Entry 6H68 (electron microscopy, 4.60 A resolution (low resolution: residue-level contacts below are approximate; hydrogen-bond / salt-bridge calls are withheld)); this record covers chains A and E of the 17 polymer chains in the assembly.

# Chain A
Name: DNA-directed RNA polymerase I subunit RPA190
Organism: Saccharomyces cerevisiae (strain ATCC 204508 / S288c)
Notes: EC 2.7.7.6
Reference sequence: P10964 (RPA1_YEAST); residue numbers follow UniProt; this construct covers 1-1664
Amino-acid sequence (1664 residues; numbered 1 to 1664; the number before each row is that of its first residue):
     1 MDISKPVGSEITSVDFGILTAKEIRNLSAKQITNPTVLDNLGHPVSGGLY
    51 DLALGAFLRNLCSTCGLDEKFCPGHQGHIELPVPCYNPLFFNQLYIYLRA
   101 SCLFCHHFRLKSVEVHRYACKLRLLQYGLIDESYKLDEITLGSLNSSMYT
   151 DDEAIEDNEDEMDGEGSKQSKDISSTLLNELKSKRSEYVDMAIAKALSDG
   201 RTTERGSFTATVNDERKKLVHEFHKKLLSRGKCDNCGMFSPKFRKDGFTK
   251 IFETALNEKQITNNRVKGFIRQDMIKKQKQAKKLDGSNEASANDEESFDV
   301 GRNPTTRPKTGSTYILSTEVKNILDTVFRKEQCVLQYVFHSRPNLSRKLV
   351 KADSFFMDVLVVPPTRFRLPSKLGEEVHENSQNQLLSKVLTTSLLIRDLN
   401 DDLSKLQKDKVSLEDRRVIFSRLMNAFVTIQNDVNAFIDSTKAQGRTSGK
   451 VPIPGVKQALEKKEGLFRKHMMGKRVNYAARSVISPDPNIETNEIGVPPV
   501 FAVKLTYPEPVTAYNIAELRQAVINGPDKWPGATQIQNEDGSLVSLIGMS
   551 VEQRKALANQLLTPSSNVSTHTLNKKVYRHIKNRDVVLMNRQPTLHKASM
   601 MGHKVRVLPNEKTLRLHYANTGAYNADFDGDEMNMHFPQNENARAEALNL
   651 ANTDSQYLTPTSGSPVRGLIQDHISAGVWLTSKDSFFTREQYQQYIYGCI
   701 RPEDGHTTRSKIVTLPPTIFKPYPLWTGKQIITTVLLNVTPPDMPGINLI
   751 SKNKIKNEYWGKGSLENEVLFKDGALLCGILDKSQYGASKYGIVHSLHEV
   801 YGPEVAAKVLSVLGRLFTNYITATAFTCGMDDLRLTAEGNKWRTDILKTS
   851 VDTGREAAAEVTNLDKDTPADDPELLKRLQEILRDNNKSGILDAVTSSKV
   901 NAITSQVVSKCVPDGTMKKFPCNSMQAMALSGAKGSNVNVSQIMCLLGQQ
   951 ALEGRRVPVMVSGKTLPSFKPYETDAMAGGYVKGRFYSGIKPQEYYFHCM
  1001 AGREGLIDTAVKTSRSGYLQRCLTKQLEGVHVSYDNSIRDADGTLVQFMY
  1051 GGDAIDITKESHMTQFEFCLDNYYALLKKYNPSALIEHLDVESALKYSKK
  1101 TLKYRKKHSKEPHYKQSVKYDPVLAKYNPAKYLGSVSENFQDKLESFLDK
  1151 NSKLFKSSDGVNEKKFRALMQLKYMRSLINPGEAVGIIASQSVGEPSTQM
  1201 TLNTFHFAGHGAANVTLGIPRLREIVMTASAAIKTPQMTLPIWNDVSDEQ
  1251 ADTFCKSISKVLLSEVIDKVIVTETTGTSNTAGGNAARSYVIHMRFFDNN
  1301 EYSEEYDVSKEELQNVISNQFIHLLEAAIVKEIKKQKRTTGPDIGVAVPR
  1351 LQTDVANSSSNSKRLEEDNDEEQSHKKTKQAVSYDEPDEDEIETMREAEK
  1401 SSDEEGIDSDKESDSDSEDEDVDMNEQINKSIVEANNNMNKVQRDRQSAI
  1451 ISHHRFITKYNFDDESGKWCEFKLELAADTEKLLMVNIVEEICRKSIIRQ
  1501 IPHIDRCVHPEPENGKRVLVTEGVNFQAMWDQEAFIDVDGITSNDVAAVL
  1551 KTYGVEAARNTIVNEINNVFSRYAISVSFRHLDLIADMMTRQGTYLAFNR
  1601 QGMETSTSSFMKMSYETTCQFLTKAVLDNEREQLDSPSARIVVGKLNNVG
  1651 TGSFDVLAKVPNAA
Disordered / not traced: 142-173, 269-312, 1209-1213, 1277-1285, 1338-1437, 1664
UniProt features mapped onto this chain:
  - region: Pro992 to Glu1004 (Bridging helix)
  - binding site (Zn(2+)): Cys62, Cys65, Cys72, His75, Cys102, Cys105, Cys233, Cys236
  - binding site (Mg(2+)): Asp627, Asp629, Asp631
  - modified residue (Phosphoserine): Ser889, Ser1636
Metal / ion sites: Zn2+ site 1: Cys62, Cys65, Cys72, His75; Zn2+ site 2: Cys102, Cys105, Cys233, Cys236
Reported in the primary citation:
  - specificity-determining residues: Arg1015 (proposed by the authors, not directly observed)

# Chain E
Name: DNA-directed RNA polymerases I, II, and III subunit RPABC1
Organism: Saccharomyces cerevisiae (strain ATCC 204508 / S288c)
Reference sequence: P20434 (RPAB1_YEAST); residues 1-215 here = UniProt positions 1-215
Amino-acid sequence (215 residues; each row starts with the number of its first residue):
     1 MDQENERNISRLWRAFRTVKEMVKDRGYFITQEEVELPLEDFKAKYCDSM
    51 GRPQRKMMSFQANPTEESISKFPDMGSLWVEFCDEPSVGVKTMKTFVIHI
   101 QEKNFQTGIFVYQNNITPSAMKLVPSIPPATIETFNEAALVVNITHHELV
   151 PKHIRLSSDEKRELLKRYRLKESQLPRIQRADPVALYLGLKRGEVVKIIR
   201 KSETSGRYASYRICM

# Chain A / chain E interface
Residue-residue contacts (71):
  Asp131(A) - Arg192(E)
  Tyr134(A) - Arg192(E)
  Thr209(A) - Ser173(E)
  Thr209(A) - Gln174(E)
  Thr211(A) - Ser173(E)
  Thr211(A) - Arg177(E)
  Asp214(A) - Arg177(E)
  Glu215(A) - Arg177(E)
  Asp1035(A) - Tyr168(E)
  Arg1039(A) - Tyr168(E)
  Arg1039(A) - Leu170(E)
  Asp1042(A) - Gln174(E)
  Gly1043(A) - Gln174(E)
  Thr1044(A) - Gln174(E)
  Leu1045(A) - Gln174(E)
  Leu1045(A) - Pro176(E)
  Phe1048(A) - Tyr168(E)
  Phe1048(A) - Tyr208(E)
  Phe1048(A) - Tyr211(E)
  Met1049(A) - Tyr208(E)
  Gly1051(A) - Ser202(E)
  Gly1051(A) - Thr204(E)
  Gly1052(A) - Tyr208(E)
  Asp1053(A) - Thr204(E)
  Arg1105(A) - Arg207(E)
  His1113(A) - Val150(E)
  His1113(A) - Pro151(E)
  His1113(A) - Lys152(E)
  Tyr1114(A) - Thr145(E)
  Tyr1114(A) - His146(E)
  Tyr1114(A) - Lys152(E)
  Gln1116(A) - Lys152(E)
  Val1118(A) - Lys152(E)
  Val1118(A) - Ile154(E)
  Val1118(A) - Ile199(E)
  Val1118(A) - Arg207(E)
  Pro1122(A) - Arg207(E)
  Ser1137(A) - Ser205(E)
  Glu1138(A) - Ser205(E)
  Asn1139(A) - Ser205(E)
  Gln1527(A) - Ala138(E)
  Trp1530(A) - Arg14(E)
  Trp1530(A) - Val141(E)
  Trp1530(A) - Val142(E)
  Asp1531(A) - Arg7(E)
  Asp1531(A) - Arg11(E)
  Glu1533(A) - Arg14(E)
  Asp1539(A) - His147(E)
  Asp1539(A) - Glu148(E)
  Gly1540(A) - His147(E)
  Ile1541(A) - His147(E)
  Thr1542(A) - Leu149(E)
  Lys1551(A) - Pro183(E)
  Thr1552(A) - Pro183(E)
  Tyr1553(A) - Ile144(E)
  Tyr1553(A) - His147(E)
  Tyr1553(A) - Val150(E)
  Gly1554(A) - Asp182(E)
  Val1555(A) - Arg212(E)
  Glu1556(A) - Pro151(E)
  Glu1556(A) - Arg200(E)
  Glu1556(A) - Arg212(E)
  Ala1557(A) - Leu149(E)
  Ala1557(A) - Val150(E)
  Arg1559(A) - Arg200(E)
  Asn1560(A) - Leu149(E)
  Arg1580(A) - Thr204(E)
  Asp1587(A) - Arg200(E)
  Gly1593(A) - Arg177(E)
  Gly1593(A) - Gln179(E)
  Thr1594(A) - Gln179(E)
Also at the interface, not in a pair above, chain A (58 interface residues in all): Ile130, Gly200, Arg201, Val212, Val1046, Ala1125, Val1538, Asn1564, Thr1590, Arg1591, Gln1592
Also at the interface, not in a pair above, chain E (45 interface residues in all): Ala139, Arg167, Lys171, Ile178, Val184, Ile198, Glu203, Gly206, Ser210, Met215

# In short
Chain A and chain E form an interface of 58 and 45 residues respectively. The Zn2+ site 1 is built by
Cys62(A), Cys65(A), Cys72(A) and His75(A). Curated annotation (UniProt) lists 8 Zn2+-binding residues and 3
Mg2+-binding residues on chain A. From the paper: the specificity determinant Arg1015(A).
Chain A is DNA-directed RNA polymerase I subunit RPA190 and chain E is DNA-directed RNA polymerases I, II, and
III subunit RPABC1, both from Saccharomyces cerevisiae (strain ATCC 204508 / S288c); the structure, Yeast RNA
polymerase I elongation complex stalled by cyclobutane pyrimidine dimer (CPD) with fully-ordered A49, was
determined by electron microscopy (same publication as 6H67).
